8FQB - chains B and F of the 8 polymer chains in the assembly; structure by electron microscopy, 2.36 A resolution.

== Chain B ==
Molecule: Glutamate receptor 2
Organism: Rattus norvegicus
Notes: fragment: DYKDDDDK near the C-terminal is a FLAG epitope tag used for purification
Reference sequence: P19491 (GRIA2_RAT), isoform P19491-2; the construct has insertions or renumbered stretches relative to UniProt, so the offset changes along the chain: -20 to 847 = UniProt 1-868; 854-868 = UniProt 869-883
Sequence (889 residues; numbered -20 to 868; the number before each row is that of its first residue; numbers below 1 keep their minus sign (Met-20 is residue -20)):
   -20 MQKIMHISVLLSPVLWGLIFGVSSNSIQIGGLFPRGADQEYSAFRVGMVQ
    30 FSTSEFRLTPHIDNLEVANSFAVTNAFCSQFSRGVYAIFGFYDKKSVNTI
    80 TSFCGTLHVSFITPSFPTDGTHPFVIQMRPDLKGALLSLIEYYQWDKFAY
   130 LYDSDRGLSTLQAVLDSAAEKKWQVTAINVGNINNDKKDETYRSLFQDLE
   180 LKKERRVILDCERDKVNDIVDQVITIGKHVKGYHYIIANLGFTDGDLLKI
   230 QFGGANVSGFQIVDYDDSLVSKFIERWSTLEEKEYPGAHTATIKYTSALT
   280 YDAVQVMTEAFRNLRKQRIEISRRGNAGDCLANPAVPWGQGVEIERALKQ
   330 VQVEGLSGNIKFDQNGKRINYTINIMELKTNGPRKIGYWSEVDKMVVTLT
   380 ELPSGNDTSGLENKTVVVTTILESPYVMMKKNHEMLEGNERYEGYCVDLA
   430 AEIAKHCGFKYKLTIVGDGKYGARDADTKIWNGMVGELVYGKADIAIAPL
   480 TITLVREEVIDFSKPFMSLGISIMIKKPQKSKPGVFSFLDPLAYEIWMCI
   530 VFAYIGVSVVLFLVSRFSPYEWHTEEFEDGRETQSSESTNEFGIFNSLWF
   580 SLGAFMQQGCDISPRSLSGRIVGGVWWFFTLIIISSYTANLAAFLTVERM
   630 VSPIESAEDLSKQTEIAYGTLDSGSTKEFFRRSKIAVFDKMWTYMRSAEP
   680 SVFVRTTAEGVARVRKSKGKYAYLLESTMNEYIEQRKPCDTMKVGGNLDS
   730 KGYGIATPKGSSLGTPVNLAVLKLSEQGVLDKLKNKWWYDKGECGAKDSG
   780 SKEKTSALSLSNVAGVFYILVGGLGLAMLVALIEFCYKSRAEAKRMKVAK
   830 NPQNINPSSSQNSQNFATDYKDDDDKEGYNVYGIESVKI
Unresolved in the structure: -20 to 506, 553-563, 631-783, 827-868
Differences from the reference sequence: insertion (848-853); conflict Asp854 (Tyr869 in P19491)
UniProt features mapped onto this chain:
  - region: Ala846, Thr847, Lys855 to Gly862 (Required for interaction with IQSEC1)
  - binding site (L-glutamate): Pro478, Thr480, Arg485, Ser654, Thr655, Glu705
  - site: Arg453 (Interaction with the cone snail toxin Con-ikot-ikot), Ile633 (Crucial to convey clamshell closure to channel opening), Arg660 (Interaction with the cone snail toxin Con-ikot-ikot), Lys752 (Interaction with the cone snail toxin Con-ikot-ikot)
  - modified residue: Ser662 (Phosphoserine), Ser696 (Phosphoserine), Ser839 (Phosphoserine), Ser842 (Phosphoserine), Tyr861 (Phosphotyrosine), Ser865 (Phosphoserine)
  - lipidation (S-palmitoyl cysteine): Cys589, Cys815
  - glycosylation (N-linked (GlcNAc...) asparagine): Asn235, Asn349, Asn385, Asn392
From the paper describing this entry:
  - Ca2+ coordination through a water molecule: Ala618

== Chain F ==
Molecule: Voltage-dependent calcium channel gamma-2 subunit
Organism: Mus musculus
Reference sequence: O88602 (CCG2_MOUSE); numbering as in UniProt (aligned over 1-323)
Sequence (336 residues; row label = number of the first residue in the row):
     1 MGLFDRGVQMLLTTVGAFAAFSLMTIAVGTDYWLYSRGVCKTKSVSENET
    51 SEENEEVMTHSGLWRTCCLEGNFKGLCKQIDHFPEDADYEADTAEYFLRA
   101 VRASSIFPILSVILLFMGGLCIAASEFYKTRHNIILSAGIFFVSAGLSNI
   151 IGIIVYISANAGDPSKSDSKKNSYSYGWSFYFGALSFIIAEMVGVLAVHM
   201 FIDRHKQLRATARATDYLQASAITRIPSYRYRYQRRSRSSSRSTEPSHSR
   251 DASPVGVKGFNTLPSTEISMYTLSRDPLKAATTPTATYNSDRDNSFLQVH
   301 NCIQKDSKDSLHANTANRRTTPVGGRGGTETSQAPA
Unresolved in the structure: 1-4, 43-55, 163-171, 217-336
Cystine bridges: Cys40-Cys68, Cys67-Cys77
Differences from the reference sequence: engineered mutation Glu52 (Lys in O88602), Glu53 (Lys in O88602); expression tag (324-336)
UniProt features mapped onto this chain:
  - modified residue: Ser253 (Phosphoserine), Tyr271 (Phosphotyrosine), Thr321 (Phosphothreonine)
  - glycosylation: Asn48 (N-linked (GlcNAc...) asparagine)
  - mutagenesis: Thr321 (T321A: Abolishes phosphorylation; T321D/E: No interaction with DLG1 and DLG4), Val323 (V323A: No interaction with DLG1 and DLG4)

== Interface between chain B and chain F ==
Pairs across the interface (36):
  Tyr523(B) with Tyr176(F), hydrophobic; Tyr181(F), hydrogen bond
  Glu524(B) with Ile157(F); Tyr174(F), hydrogen bond; Tyr176(F), hydrogen bond
  Met527(B) with Phe180(F), hydrophobic
  Cys528(B) with Ile154(F), hydrophobic
  Phe531(B) with Ile150(F); Ile153(F), hydrophobic; Ala184(F), hydrophobic; Phe187(F)
  Ala532(B) with Ile150(F)
  Val538(B) with Val143(F), hydrophobic; Glu191(F); Val195(F), hydrophobic
  Val539(B) with Val143(F), hydrophobic
  Phe541(B) with Val198(F), hydrophobic; His199(F)
  Leu542(B) with Ile140(F), hydrophobic; Val143(F), hydrophobic; Val198(F), hydrophobic
  Arg545(B) with Ile202(F)
  Phe546(B) with Leu136(F), hydrophobic; Phe201(F)
  Pro548(B) with His205(F); Arg209(F)
  Trp551(B) with Ile202(F), hydrophobic; Lys206(F); Arg209(F)
  His552(B) with Arg209(F), hydrogen bond (backbone-side chain); Arg213(F), hydrogen bond (backbone-side chain)
  Ser564(B) with Arg213(F)
  Ser565(B) with Lys206(F); Arg209(F), hydrogen bond
  Ile573(B) with Val195(F), hydrophobic; His199(F)
Other interface residues (no listed pair), chain B (20 interface residues in all): Ile534, Gly535
Other interface residues (no listed pair), chain F (25 interface residues in all): Leu147, Ile188

== In short ==
20 residues of chain B and 25 residues of chain F are in contact; the contacts include 6 hydrogen bonds. Polar
contacts include Tyr523(B)-Tyr181(F), Glu524(B)-Tyr174(F) and Glu524(B)-Tyr176(F). Curated annotation
(UniProt) lists 6 L-glutamate-binding residues on chain B; 2 mutagenesis sites on chain F. From the paper:
water-mediated Ca2+ coordination by Ala618(B).
Here chain B is Glutamate receptor 2 (Rattus norvegicus) and chain F is Voltage-dependent calcium channel
gamma-2 subunit (Mus musculus). Entry 8FQB (GluA2 flip Q isoform of AMPA receptor in complex with
gain-of-function TARP gamma2, with 10mM CaCl2 ...) was determined by electron microscopy (same publication as
8FP4, 8FP9, 8FPG, 8FPS, 8FQ1, 8FQ5 and 8FQF).
